Entry 4DS1 (X-ray diffraction, 1.85 A resolution); this record covers chains A and C of the 4 polymer chains in the assembly.

[Chain A (and C)]
Molecule: Dynein light chain 1, cytoplasmic
Organism: Saccharomyces cerevisiae
Notes: chain C of this document is another copy of the same molecule, construct and numbering; everything in this record applies to it too
UniProt: Q02647 (DYL1_YEAST); residue numbers follow UniProt; this construct covers 1-92
Sequence (97 residues; row label = number of the first residue in the row; numbers below 1 keep their minus sign (Gly-4 is residue -4)):
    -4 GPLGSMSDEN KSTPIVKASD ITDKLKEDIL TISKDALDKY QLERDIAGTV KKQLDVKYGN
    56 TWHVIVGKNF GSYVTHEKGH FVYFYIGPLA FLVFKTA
Disordered / not traced: -4 to 6
Construct notes: expression tag (-4 to 0)
From the paper describing this entry:
  - self-association interface (contacts with another copy of this molecule); pairs are residue here / residue on that copy: Glu38-Asn64 (hydrogen bond), Lys46-Thr70 (hydrogen bond)

[Chain A / chain C interface]
Residue-residue contacts (55):
  Glu38(A) - Asn64(C)  hydrogen bond
  Glu38(A) - Phe65(C)
  Glu38(A) - Gly66(C)
  Arg39(A) - Gly66(C)
  Arg39(A) - Ser67(C)
  Ala42(A) - Tyr68(C)
  Gly43(A) - Tyr68(C)
  Lys46(A) - Tyr68(C)
  Lys46(A) - Thr70(C)  hydrogen bond
  Lys47(A) - Tyr68(C)
  Thr56(A) - Thr70(C)
  His58(A) - Tyr68(C)
  His58(A) - Val69(C)
  His58(A) - Thr70(C)  hydrogen bond (side chain-backbone)
  His58(A) - Phe89(C)
  His58(A) - Thr91(C)
  Val59(A) - Ser67(C)
  Val59(A) - Tyr68(C)  hydrogen bond (backbone-backbone)
  Ile60(A) - Ile60(C)  hydrophobic
  Ile60(A) - Phe65(C)  hydrophobic
  Ile60(A) - Gly66(C)
  Ile60(A) - Ser67(C)
  Val61(A) - Phe65(C)
  Val61(A) - Gly66(C)  hydrogen bond (backbone-backbone)
  Gly62(A) - Asn64(C)
  Gly62(A) - Phe65(C)
  Lys63(A) - Asn64(C)  hydrogen bond (backbone-side chain)
  Asn64(A) - Glu38(C)
  Asn64(A) - Gly62(C)
  Asn64(A) - Lys63(C)  hydrogen bond (side chain-backbone)
  Asn64(A) - Asn64(C)  hydrogen bond (backbone-backbone)
  Phe65(A) - Glu38(C)  hydrogen bond (backbone-side chain)
  Phe65(A) - Val61(C)
  Phe65(A) - Gly62(C)
  Phe65(A) - Phe65(C)  hydrophobic
  Gly66(A) - Glu38(C)  hydrogen bond (backbone-side chain)
  Gly66(A) - Arg39(C)
  Gly66(A) - Ile60(C)
  Gly66(A) - Val61(C)  hydrogen bond (backbone-backbone)
  Ser67(A) - Ala42(C)
  Ser67(A) - Val59(C)  hydrogen bond (side chain-backbone)
  Ser67(A) - Ile60(C)
  Tyr68(A) - Ala42(C)
  Tyr68(A) - Gly43(C)
  Tyr68(A) - Lys46(C)
  Tyr68(A) - Lys47(C)
  Tyr68(A) - His58(C)
  Tyr68(A) - Val59(C)  hydrogen bond (backbone-backbone)
  Val69(A) - His58(C)
  Thr70(A) - Lys46(C)  hydrogen bond
  Thr70(A) - Thr56(C)
  Thr70(A) - His58(C)  hydrogen bond (backbone-side chain)
  Phe89(A) - His58(C)
  Thr91(A) - His58(C)
  Thr91(A) - Thr91(C)
Interface residues without a listed pair, chain A (24 interface residues in all): Trp57, Ala92
Interface residues without a listed pair, chain C (25 interface residues in all): Trp57, Leu87, Ala92

[In short]
The interface between chain A and chain C involves 24 residues on one side and 25 on the other; the contacts
include 15 hydrogen bonds. Polar contacts include Glu38(A)-Asn64(C), Lys46(A)-Thr70(C) and His58(A)-Thr70(C).
From the paper: a self-association interface involving Glu38(A), Lys46(A) and Asn64(A) among others.
Chain A and chain C are both Dynein light chain 1, cytoplasmic (Saccharomyces cerevisiae); the structure, The
Structure of a Yeast Dyn2-Nup159 Complex and the Molecular Basis for the Dynein Light Chain ..., was
determined by X-ray diffraction.
